PDB entry 7PF5 | electron microscopy, 3.80 A resolution | chains h and J of the 11 polymer chains in the assembly

== Chain h ==
Protein: Histone H2B type 1-K
From: Homo sapiens
Reference sequence: O60814 (H2B1K_HUMAN); residues 0-125 here correspond to UniProt positions 1-126 (UniProt number = residue number + 1)
Amino-acid sequence (126 residues; row label = number of the first residue in the row; numbering starts at 0):
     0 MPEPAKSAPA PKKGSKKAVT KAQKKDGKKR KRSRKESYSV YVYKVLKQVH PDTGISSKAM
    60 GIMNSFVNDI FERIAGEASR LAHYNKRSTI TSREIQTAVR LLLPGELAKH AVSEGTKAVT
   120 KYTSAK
Unresolved in the structure: 0-29, 125

== Chain J ==
Molecule: 167-nt DNA strand
From: synthetic construct
Sequence (167 nucleotides; row label = number of the first residue in the row):
   385 TACTTACATG ACAGGATGTA TATATCTGAC ACGTGCCTGG AGACTAGGGA GTAATCCCCT
   445 TGGCGGTTAA AACGCGGGGG ACAGCGCGTA CGTGCGTTTA AGCGGTGCTA GAGCTGTCTA
   505 CGACCAATTG AGCGGCCTCG GCACCGGGAT TCTCCAGGCG GCCAGTG

== Chain h / chain J interface ==
Residue-residue contacts (17):
  Lys30(h) - DT499(J)  salt bridge to the phosphate
  Ser32(h) - DC498(J)  hydrogen bond to the phosphate
  Arg33(h) - DT422(J)  hydrogen bond to the phosphate
  Arg33(h) - DG423(J)  salt bridge to the phosphate
  Tyr42(h) - DC416(J)  hydrogen bond to the phosphate
  Gly53(h) - DA415(J)  phosphate contact
  Ile54(h) - DC414(J)  sugar contact
  Ile54(h) - DA415(J)  phosphate contact
  Ser55(h) - DC414(J)  phosphate contact
  Ser56(h) - DC414(J)  hydrogen bond to the phosphate
  Lys85(h) - DA434(J)  phosphate contact
  Arg86(h) - DA434(J)  phosphate contact
  Arg86(h) - DG435(J)  salt bridge to the phosphate
  Ser87(h) - DG433(J)  hydrogen bond to the phosphate
  Ser87(h) - DA434(J)  hydrogen bond to the phosphate
  Thr88(h) - DG433(J)  phosphate contact
  Thr88(h) - DA434(J)  hydrogen bond to the phosphate
Interface residues without a listed pair, chain h (13 interface residues in all): Arg31

== Summary ==
13 residues of chain h and 10 residues of chain J are in contact, with 7 hydrogen bonds and 3 salt bridges.
Polar contacts include Ser32(h)-DC498(J), Arg33(h)-DT422(J) and Tyr42(h)-DC416(J).
Here chain h is Histone H2B type 1-K (Homo sapiens) and chain J is a 167-nt DNA strand (synthetic construct).
Entry 7PF5 (Nucleosome 2 of the 4x187 nucleosome array containing H1) was determined by electron microscopy
(same publication as 7PET, 7PEU, 7PEV, 7PEW, 7PEX, 7PEY and 16 further entries).
